Entry 6UZA (electron microscopy, 3.08 A resolution); this record covers chains A and B of the 4 polymer chains in the assembly.

Chain A (and B):
Molecule: Short transient receptor potential channel 6
Source organism: Homo sapiens
Notes: chain B of this document is another copy of the same molecule, construct and numbering; everything in this record applies to it too
UniProtKB: Q9Y210 (TRPC6_HUMAN); numbering as in UniProt (aligned over 85-931)
Sequence (847 residues; row label = number of the first residue in the row):
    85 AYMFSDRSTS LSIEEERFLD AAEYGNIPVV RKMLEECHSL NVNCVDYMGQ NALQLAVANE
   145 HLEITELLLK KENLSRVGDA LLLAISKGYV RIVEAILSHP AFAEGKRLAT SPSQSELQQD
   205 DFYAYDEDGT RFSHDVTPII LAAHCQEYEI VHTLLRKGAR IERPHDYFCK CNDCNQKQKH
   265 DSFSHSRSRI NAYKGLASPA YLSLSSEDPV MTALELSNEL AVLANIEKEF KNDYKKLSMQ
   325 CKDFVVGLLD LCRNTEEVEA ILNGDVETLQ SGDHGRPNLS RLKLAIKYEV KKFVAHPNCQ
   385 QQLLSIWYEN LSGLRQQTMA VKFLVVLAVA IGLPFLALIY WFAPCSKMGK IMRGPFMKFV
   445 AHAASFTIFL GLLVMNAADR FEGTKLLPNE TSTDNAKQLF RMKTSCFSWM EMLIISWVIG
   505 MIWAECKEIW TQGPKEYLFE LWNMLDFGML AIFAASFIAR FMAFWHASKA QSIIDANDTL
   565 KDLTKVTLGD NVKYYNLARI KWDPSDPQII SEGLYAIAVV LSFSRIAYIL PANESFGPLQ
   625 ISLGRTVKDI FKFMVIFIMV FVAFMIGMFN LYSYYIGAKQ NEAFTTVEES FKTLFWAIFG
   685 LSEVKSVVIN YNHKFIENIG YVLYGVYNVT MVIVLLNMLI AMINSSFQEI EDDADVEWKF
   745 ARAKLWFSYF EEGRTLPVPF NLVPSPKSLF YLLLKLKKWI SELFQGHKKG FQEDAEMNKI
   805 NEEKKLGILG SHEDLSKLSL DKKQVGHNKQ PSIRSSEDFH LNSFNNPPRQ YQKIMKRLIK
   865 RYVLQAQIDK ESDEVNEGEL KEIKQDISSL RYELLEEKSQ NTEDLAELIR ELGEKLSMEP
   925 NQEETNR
Disordered / not traced: 195-202, 560-568, 768-852, 921-931
Cystine bridges: Cys255-Cys258
Small-molecule neighbours:
  - R0G (4-({(1R,2R)-2-[(3R)-3-aminopiperidin-1-yl]-2,3-dihydro-1H-inden-1-yl}oxy)benzonitrile): Lys442, His446, Ala447, Ala508, Glu509, Glu512, Asn527, Asp530, Arg609, Tyr612, Ile613, Ser752, Tyr753, Glu755, Arg758
  - S9Y (2-[[(2S)-2-decanoyloxypropoxy]-oxidanyl-phosphoryl]oxyethyl-trimethyl-azanium): Trp526, Val604, Leu605, Phe607, Ser608, Ala611, Tyr612, Gln624, Leu627, Gly628
  - SBJ ([(2S)-1-[2-azanylethoxy(oxidanyl)phosphoryl]oxy-3-octanoyloxy-propan-2-yl] octadecanoate), molecule 1: Glu672, Phe675, Lys676, Phe679, Trp680
  - SBJ, molecule 2: Asn702, Tyr705, Val706, Gly709, Val710, Val713, Thr714, Ile717
Curated features (UniProtKB/Swiss-Prot):
  - modified residue: Ser815 (Phosphoserine)
  - glycosylation (N-linked (GlcNAc...) asparagine): Asn473, Asn561
  - natural variant: Phe88 (F88FAYMF: In FSGS2; uncertain significance), Gly109 (G109S: In FSGS2), Pro112 (P112Q: In FSGS2), Asn125 (N125S: In FSGS2; uncertain significance), Asn143 (N143S: In FSGS2), Arg175 (R175Q: In FSGS2), His218 (H218L: In FSGS2), Ser270 (S270T: In FSGS2), Arg360 (R360H: In FSGS2; uncertain significance), Leu395 (L395A: In FSGS2; uncertain significance), Ala404 (A404V: Increases calcium ion transport), Gly757 (G757D: In FSGS2), 4 further natural variant entries in UniProt
  - mutagenesis: Asn110 (N110H: Increases calcium ion transport), Asn125 (N125A: No effect on RNF24-binding; when associated with A-127; A-128 and A-130), Asn127 (N127A: No effect on RNF24-binding; when associated with A-125; A-128 and A-130), Cys128 (C128A: No effect on RNF24-binding; when associated with A-125; A-127 and A-130), Asp130 (D130A: No effect on RNF24-binding; when associated with A-125; A-127 and A-128), Met132 (M132T: Increases cation channel activity. Increases significantly inward and outward currents and does not show channel inactivation. Increases calcium ion transport), Asn561 (N561Q: Constitutively activates channel), Glu755 to Gly757 (Decreases calcium ion transport), Glu755 to Glu756 (Increases calcium ion transport), Lys826 to Lys827 (Decreases calcium ion transport), Gln889 (Q889K: Increases calcium transport. Increases calcium ion transport)
Reported in the primary citation:
  - binding site for R0G: His446, Glu509, Asp530, Tyr612, Tyr753, Arg758
  - mutagenesis - K442A (15 fold), N527A (15 fold), R609A (10 fold), R758A (300 fold), R758K (5-fold): decreased binding to R0G
  - mutagenesis - E509A, D530A: abolished binding to R0G
  - contacts within the chain: Asp530-Arg609 (salt bridge)
  - disease-associated variants - G109S, P112Q, M132T, Q889K, R895C: increased signaling
  - disease-associated variants - N143S, E897K
  - self-association interface (contacts with another copy of this molecule); pairs are residue here / residue on that copy: Met132-Val867 (hydrophobic contact), Met132-Leu868 (hydrophobic contact)
  - mutagenesis - V867T, V867T/L868T, L868T: increased signaling
  - mutagenesis - E672A, F675A, W680A, N702A, Y705A, V706A: abolished signaling in response to OAG
  - mutagenesis - V710A: decreased signaling in response to OAG

Chain A / chain B interface:
Pairs across the interface (141):
  Glu144(A) with Lys888(B), salt bridge
  Glu147(A) with Arg895(B)
  Arg175(A) with Tyr108(B); Tyr896(B), hydrogen bond
  Glu233(A) with Tyr131(B)
  His236(A) with Met87(B); Phe88(B), hydrogen bond (side chain-backbone); Tyr131(B)
  Leu239(A) with Met87(B)
  Arg240(A) with Met87(B)
  Arg244(A) with Tyr86(B), hydrogen bond (side chain-backbone); Met87(B)
  Leu288(A) with Met87(B); Phe88(B), hydrogen bond (backbone-backbone)
  Ser289(A) with Tyr86(B)
  Ser290(A) with Tyr86(B)
  Glu291(A) with Tyr86(B)
  Cys336(A) with Phe267(B); Arg271(B), hydrogen bond (backbone-side chain)
  Arg337(A) with Thr214(B), hydrogen bond (side chain-backbone); Arg215(B); Phe216(B), hydrogen bond (side chain-backbone); Ser217(B); Phe267(B); Ser268(B)
  Asn338(A) with Asp265(B); Phe267(B)
  Thr339(A) with Asp265(B), hydrogen bond (backbone-side chain)
  Asn382(A) with Phe267(B)
  Val458(A) with Ile650(B), hydrophobic
  Ala461(A) with Phe653(B); Asn654(B)
  Arg464(A) with Phe653(B); Ser657(B), hydrogen bond; Tyr658(B), hydrogen bond
  Phe465(A) with Phe653(B), hydrophobic; Thr670(B); Val671(B), hydrogen bond (backbone-backbone)
  Glu466(A) with Thr670(B)
  Gly467(A) with Ile660(B)
  Thr468(A) with Ser657(B); Ile660(B)
  Pro472(A) with Tyr658(B); Ala662(B), hydrophobic; Tyr695(B)
  Arg583(A) with Tyr658(B); Tyr659(B); His697(B)
  Ile584(A) with Tyr695(B)
  Trp586(A) with His697(B)
  Pro588(A) with Asn696(B)
  Ile593(A) with His697(B); Phe699(B)
  Ile594(A) with Phe699(B), hydrophobic
  Glu596(A) with Leu655(B); Tyr658(B)
  Gly597(A) with Leu655(B); Phe699(B); Ile703(B)
  Tyr599(A) with Asn654(B)
  Ala600(A) with Gly651(B); Leu655(B), hydrophobic
  Ile601(A) with Ile703(B), hydrophobic
  Val603(A) with Ile650(B), hydrophobic; Gly651(B); Asn654(B)
  Val604(A) with Ala647(B); Phe648(B), hydrophobic; Gly651(B)
  Phe607(A) with Ala647(B), hydrophobic
  Ile610(A) with Met643(B), hydrophobic
  Leu614(A) with Met643(B), hydrophobic
  Phe620(A) with Lys636(B); Val639(B), hydrophobic
  Leu623(A) with Lys636(B)
  Ser626(A) with Asn721(B)
  Leu627(A) with Asn721(B)
  Thr630(A) with Asn721(B)
  Ile634(A) with Ile717(B), hydrophobic
  Phe679(A) with Gly709(B)
  Trp680(A) with Val688(B); Tyr705(B); Tyr708(B), hydrophobic; Gly709(B); Asn712(B)
  Phe683(A) with Asn712(B); Val713(B), hydrophobic; Val716(B), hydrophobic
  Leu685(A) with Gly684(B); Ser686(B); Val688(B), hydrophobic
  Met726(A) with Leu720(B), hydrophobic; Ile724(B), hydrophobic
  Ile727(A) with Ile724(B), hydrophobic; Ile727(B), hydrophobic
  Ser730(A) with Ile724(B)
  Phe731(A) with Asn728(B); Phe731(B), hydrophobic
  Glu735(A) with Gln732(B)
  Lys857(A) with Asp212(B)
  Lys860(A) with Phe88(B); Ser89(B), hydrogen bond (side chain-backbone)
  Arg861(A) with Asp212(B), salt bridge
  Ile863(A) with Phe88(B), hydrophobic
  Lys864(A) with Phe88(B); Met132(B), hydrogen bond (side chain-backbone); Gly133(B); Tyr209(B); Asp210(B), salt bridge
  Val867(A) with Met132(B), hydrophobic
  Leu868(A) with Met132(B), hydrophobic; Tyr209(B), hydrophobic
  Lys874(A) with Glu881(B)
  Glu875(A) with Asn880(B); Gly882(B), hydrogen bond (backbone-backbone); Lys885(B)
  Ser876(A) with Asn880(B)
  Asp877(A) with Asn880(B); Glu881(B), hydrogen bond (backbone-backbone)
  Glu878(A) with Val879(B)
  Val879(A) with Val879(B); Leu884(B), hydrophobic
  Glu883(A) with Glu881(B); Leu884(B)
  Leu884(A) with Leu884(B), hydrophobic
  Glu886(A) with Lys888(B), salt bridge
  Ile887(A) with Leu884(B), hydrophobic; Lys888(B); Ile891(B), hydrophobic
  Asp890(A) with Lys888(B), salt bridge
  Ile891(A) with Ile891(B), hydrophobic
  Leu894(A) with Arg895(B)
  Glu897(A) with Arg895(B), salt bridge; Leu899(B)
  Leu898(A) with Leu898(B), hydrophobic; Leu899(B), hydrophobic
  Leu912(A) with Ile913(B), hydrophobic
  Ile913(A) with Ile913(B), hydrophobic
  Leu916(A) with Leu916(B), hydrophobic; Gly917(B)
  Lys919(A) with Leu920(B)
Also at the interface, not in a pair above, chain A (95 interface residues in all): Ser287, Asp334, Val342, Gln385, Leu457, Leu471, Asn473, Asp587, Lys676, Met722, Leu723, Gln871, Leu920
Also at the interface, not in a pair above, chain B (87 interface residues in all): Ala85, Asp90, Gln134, Lys171, Phe637, Ile640, Val646, Gly661, Thr669, Ile700, Leu707, Leu723, Ala910

Summary:
Chain A and chain B form an interface of 95 and 87 residues respectively; the contacts include 15 hydrogen
bonds and 6 salt bridges. Polar contacts include Glu144(A)-Lys888(B), Arg861(A)-Asp212(B) and
Lys864(A)-Asp210(B). The paper reports a binding site for R0G at His446(A), Glu509(A) and Asp530(A) among
others; G109S, P112Q and M132T of chain A, among others, increase signaling; 22 substitutions were tested in
all.
Both chains are Short transient receptor potential channel 6 (Homo sapiens). Entry 6UZA (Cryo-EM structure of
human TRPC6 in complex with antagonist AM-1473) was determined by electron microscopy, deposited together with
6UZ8.
